Entry 2I19 (X-ray diffraction, 2.28 A resolution); this record covers chains A and B.

[Chain A (and B)]
Protein: Farnesyl pyrophosphate synthase
From: Trypanosoma brucei
Notes: EC 2.5.1.10; chain B of this document is another copy of the same molecule, construct and numbering; everything in this record applies to it too
Reference sequence: Q86C09 (Q86C09_9TRYP); residues 1-367 here = UniProt positions 1-367
Amino-acid sequence (390 residues; numbered -22 to 367; the number before each row is that of its first residue; numbers below 1 keep their minus sign (Met-22 is residue -22)):
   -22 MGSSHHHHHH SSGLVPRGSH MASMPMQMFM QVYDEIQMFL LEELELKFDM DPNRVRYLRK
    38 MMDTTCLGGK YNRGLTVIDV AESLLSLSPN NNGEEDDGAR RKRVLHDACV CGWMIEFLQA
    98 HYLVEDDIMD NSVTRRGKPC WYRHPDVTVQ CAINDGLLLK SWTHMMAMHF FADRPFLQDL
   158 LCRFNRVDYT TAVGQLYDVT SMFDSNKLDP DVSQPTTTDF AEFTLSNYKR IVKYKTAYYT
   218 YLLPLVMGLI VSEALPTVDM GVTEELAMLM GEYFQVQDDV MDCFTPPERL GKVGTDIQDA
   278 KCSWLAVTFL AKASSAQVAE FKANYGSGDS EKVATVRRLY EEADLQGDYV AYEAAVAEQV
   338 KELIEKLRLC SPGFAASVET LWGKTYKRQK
Disordered / not traced: -22 to 0 (chain B: -22 to 0, 66-71)
Sequence notes: cloning artifact (-22 to -19, -12 to 0); expression tag (-18 to -13)
Bound ions: Mg2+ site 1: Asp103, Asp107 (together with bisphosphonate); Mg2+ site 2: Asp255 (together with bisphosphonate)
Small-molecule neighbours: bisphosphonate (1BY; [2-(pyridin-2-ylamino)ethane-1,1-diyl]bis(phosphonic acid)): Tyr99, Leu100, Asp103, Asp104, Asp107, Arg112, Thr168, Gln172, Lys212, Tyr216, Asp255, Lys269

[Interface between chain A and chain B]
Pairs across the interface (127; chain A residue first):
  Glu20(A) - Arg163(B)  salt bridge
  Leu21(A) - Tyr166(B)
  Leu21(A) - Val170(B)  hydrophobic
  Lys24(A) - Tyr211(B)
  Phe25(A) - Arg163(B)
  Phe25(A) - Tyr166(B)  hydrophobic
  Phe25(A) - Thr167(B)
  Phe25(A) - Tyr174(B)  hydrogen bond (backbone-side chain)
  Phe25(A) - Tyr211(B)  hydrogen bond (backbone-side chain)
  Asp26(A) - Tyr174(B)
  Asp26(A) - Arg207(B)  hydrogen bond (backbone-side chain)
  Asp26(A) - Lys210(B)  salt bridge
  Asp26(A) - Tyr211(B)  hydrogen bond
  Met27(A) - Val170(B)  hydrophobic
  Met27(A) - Tyr174(B)  hydrogen bond (backbone-side chain)
  Asp28(A) - Arg207(B)  salt bridge
  Asn30(A) - Ser182(B)
  Asn30(A) - Asn183(B)
  Arg31(A) - Tyr174(B)
  Arg31(A) - Thr177(B)  hydrogen bond
  Arg31(A) - Ser182(B)
  Arg31(A) - Leu185(B)
  Arg31(A) - Arg207(B)
  Arg33(A) - Asn183(B)
  Arg33(A) - Leu185(B)  hydrogen bond (side chain-backbone)
  Arg33(A) - Asp186(B)
  Tyr34(A) - Leu185(B)  hydrophobic
  Tyr34(A) - Pro187(B)  hydrophobic
  Leu35(A) - Leu173(B)  hydrophobic
  His98(A) - Leu134(B)
  Met106(A) - Gln127(B)
  Met106(A) - Ile130(B)  hydrophobic
  Trp118(A) - Pro187(B)  hydrophobic
  His121(A) - Pro187(B)
  Pro122(A) - Pro187(B)
  Pro122(A) - Asp188(B)
  Pro122(A) - Val189(B)
  Pro122(A) - Ser190(B)
  Pro122(A) - Gln191(B)
  Asp123(A) - Lys184(B)
  Asp123(A) - Leu185(B)
  Asp123(A) - Asp186(B)
  Asp123(A) - Pro187(B)  hydrogen bond (backbone-backbone)
  Asp123(A) - Val189(B)  hydrogen bond (backbone-backbone)
  Asp123(A) - Ser190(B)
  Asp123(A) - Gln191(B)  hydrogen bond (backbone-side chain)
  Val124(A) - Pro187(B)  hydrophobic
  Thr125(A) - Gln191(B)
  Gln127(A) - Met106(B)
  Gln127(A) - Val176(B)
  Cys128(A) - Leu173(B)  hydrophobic
  Cys128(A) - Val176(B)  hydrophobic
  Ile130(A) - Glu102(B)
  Ile130(A) - Ile105(B)  hydrophobic
  Ile130(A) - Met106(B)  hydrophobic
  Asn131(A) - Met106(B)
  Asn131(A) - Ala169(B)  hydrogen bond (side chain-backbone)
  Asn131(A) - Gln172(B)
  Asn131(A) - Leu173(B)
  Leu134(A) - His98(B)
  Leu134(A) - Leu134(B)  hydrophobic
  Leu135(A) - Tyr166(B)  hydrophobic
  Leu135(A) - Ala169(B)  hydrophobic
  Leu135(A) - Val170(B)  hydrophobic
  Ser138(A) - Asp165(B)
  Ser138(A) - Tyr166(B)
  Trp139(A) - Tyr166(B)  hydrogen bond
  Met142(A) - Arg163(B)
  Met142(A) - Tyr166(B)  hydrophobic
  Met145(A) - Cys159(B)  hydrophobic
  Gln155(A) - Leu154(B)
  Cys159(A) - Met145(B)  hydrophobic
  Asn162(A) - His141(B)
  Asn162(A) - Met142(B)
  Arg163(A) - Glu20(B)  salt bridge
  Arg163(A) - Phe25(B)
  Asp165(A) - Ser138(B)
  Tyr166(A) - Leu21(B)
  Tyr166(A) - Ser138(B)
  Tyr166(A) - Trp139(B)  hydrogen bond
  Tyr166(A) - Met142(B)  hydrophobic
  Thr167(A) - Phe25(B)
  Ala169(A) - Asn131(B)  hydrogen bond (backbone-side chain)
  Ala169(A) - Leu135(B)  hydrophobic
  Val170(A) - Leu21(B)  hydrophobic
  Val170(A) - Met27(B)  hydrophobic
  Gln172(A) - Asn131(B)
  Leu173(A) - Met27(B)  hydrophobic
  Leu173(A) - Leu35(B)  hydrophobic
  Leu173(A) - Asn131(B)
  Tyr174(A) - Phe25(B)  hydrogen bond (side chain-backbone)
  Tyr174(A) - Asp26(B)
  Tyr174(A) - Met27(B)  hydrogen bond (side chain-backbone)
  Tyr174(A) - Arg31(B)
  Val176(A) - Gln127(B)
  Val176(A) - Cys128(B)  hydrophobic
  Thr177(A) - Arg31(B)  hydrogen bond
  Ser182(A) - Asn30(B)
  Ser182(A) - Arg31(B)
  Asn183(A) - Asn30(B)  hydrogen bond (backbone-side chain)
  Lys184(A) - Asp123(B)
  Leu185(A) - Tyr34(B)  hydrophobic
  Leu185(A) - Asp123(B)
  Asp186(A) - Asp123(B)
  Pro187(A) - Tyr34(B)  hydrophobic
  Pro187(A) - Lys37(B)
  Pro187(A) - Trp118(B)  hydrophobic
  Pro187(A) - His121(B)
  Pro187(A) - Pro122(B)
  Pro187(A) - Asp123(B)  hydrogen bond (backbone-backbone)
  Pro187(A) - Val124(B)  hydrophobic
  Asp188(A) - Lys37(B)  salt bridge
  Asp188(A) - Pro122(B)
  Val189(A) - Pro122(B)
  Val189(A) - Asp123(B)  hydrogen bond (backbone-backbone)
  Ser190(A) - Pro122(B)
  Ser190(A) - Asp123(B)
  Gln191(A) - Pro122(B)
  Gln191(A) - Asp123(B)  hydrogen bond (side chain-backbone)
  Gln191(A) - Thr125(B)
  Arg207(A) - Asp26(B)  hydrogen bond (side chain-backbone)
  Arg207(A) - Met27(B)
  Arg207(A) - Asp28(B)  salt bridge
  Arg207(A) - Arg31(B)
  Tyr211(A) - Lys24(B)  hydrogen bond (side chain-backbone)
  Tyr211(A) - Phe25(B)  hydrogen bond (side chain-backbone)
  Tyr211(A) - Asp26(B)
Also at the interface, not in a pair above, chain A (68 interface residues in all): Leu17, Lys37, Tyr99, Glu102, Ile105, Asp107, Asp132, Lys137, His141, Ser178, Met179, Phe180
Also at the interface, not in a pair above, chain B (66 interface residues in all): Tyr99, Asp132, Ala149, Gln155, Asn162, Ser178, Glu199

[Overview]
Chain A and chain B form an interface of 68 and 66 residues respectively, with 24 hydrogen bonds and 6 salt
bridges. Polar pairs include Glu20(A)-Arg163(B), Asp26(A)-Lys210(B) and Asp28(A)-Arg207(B). Bound to chain A:
bisphosphonate. The Mg2+ site 1 is built by Asp103(A) and Asp107(A).
Chain A and chain B are both Farnesyl pyrophosphate synthase (Trypanosoma brucei); the structure, T. Brucei
farnesyl diphosphate synthase complexed with bisphosphonate, was determined by X-ray diffraction (same
publication as 2EWG).
